3SYU - chain A; structure by X-ray diffraction, 1.95 A resolution.

# Chain A
Molecule: Guanyl-specific ribonuclease T1
Source organism: Aspergillus oryzae
Notes: EC 3.1.27.3
UniProt: P00651 (RNT1_ASPOR); residues 1-104 here correspond to UniProt positions 27-130 (UniProt number = residue number + 26)
Amino-acid sequence (104 residues; each row starts with the number of its first residue):
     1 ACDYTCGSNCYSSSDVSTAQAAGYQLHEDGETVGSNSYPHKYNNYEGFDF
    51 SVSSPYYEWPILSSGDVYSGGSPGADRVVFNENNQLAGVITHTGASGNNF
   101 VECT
Disordered / not traced: 1
Disulfide bonds: C2-C10, C6-C103
Modified residues: E58 (carboxymethylated glutamic acid; CGA)
Ion coordination: Na+ near G30 (its only coordinating residue here)
Ligand contacts: guanosine-2'-monophosphate (2GP): H40, K41, Y42, N43, N44, Y45, E46, E58, N98, N99, F100
Curated features (UniProtKB/Swiss-Prot):
  - active site: H40, H92 (Proton donor)

# Summary
Chain A binds guanosine-2'-monophosphate. Curated annotation (UniProt) lists active-site residues H40 and H92.
Chain A is Guanyl-specific ribonuclease T1 (Aspergillus oryzae); the structure, Re-refined coordinates for pdb
entry 1det - ribonuclease T1 carboxymethylated at GLU 58 in complex with ..., was determined by X-ray
diffraction, deposited together with 3URP and 3V56.
